8D2S - chains A and B of the 3 polymer chains in the assembly; structure by electron microscopy, 2.90 A resolution.

== Chain A ==
Protein: Sodium-dependent lysophosphatidylcholine symporter 1-B
Source organism: Danio rerio
UniProt: Q6DEJ6 (NLS1B_DANRE); residues 22-509 here = UniProt positions 22-509
Chain sequence (508 residues; each row starts with the number of its first residue):
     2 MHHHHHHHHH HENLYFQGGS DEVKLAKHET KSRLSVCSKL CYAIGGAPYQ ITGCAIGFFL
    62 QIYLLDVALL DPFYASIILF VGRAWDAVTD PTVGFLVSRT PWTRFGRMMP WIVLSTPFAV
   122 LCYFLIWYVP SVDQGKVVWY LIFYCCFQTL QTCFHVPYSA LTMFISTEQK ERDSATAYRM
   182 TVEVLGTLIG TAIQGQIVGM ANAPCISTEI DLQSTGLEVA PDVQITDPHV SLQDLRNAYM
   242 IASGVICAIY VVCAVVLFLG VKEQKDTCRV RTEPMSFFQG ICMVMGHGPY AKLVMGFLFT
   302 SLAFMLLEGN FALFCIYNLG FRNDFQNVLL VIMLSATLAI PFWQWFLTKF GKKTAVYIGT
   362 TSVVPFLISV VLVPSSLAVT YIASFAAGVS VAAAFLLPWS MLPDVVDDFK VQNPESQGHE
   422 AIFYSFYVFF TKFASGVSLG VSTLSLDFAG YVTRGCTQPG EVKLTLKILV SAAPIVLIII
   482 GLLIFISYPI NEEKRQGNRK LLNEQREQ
Unresolved in the structure: 2-32, 508-509
Differences from the reference sequence: initiating methionine (2); expression tag (3-21); engineered mutation Gln214 (Asn in Q6DEJ6), Gln225 (Asn in Q6DEJ6), Gln509 (Asn in Q6DEJ6)
Metal / ion sites: Na+: Gln51, Glu184 (together with LysoPC(18:3(9Z,12Z,15Z)))
Small-molecule neighbours:
  - LysoPC(18:3(9Z,12Z,15Z)) (ZGS; [(2R)-2-oxidanyl-3-[oxidanyl-[2-(trimethyl-$l4-azanyl)ethoxy]phosphoryl]oxy-propyl] (9Z,12Z,15Z)-octadeca-9,12,15-trienoate), molecule 1: Tyr50, Gln51, Phe59, Arg84, Asp87, Glu184, Phe305, Met306, Leu308, Glu309, Phe312, Ile333, Met334, Leu368, Val371, Ala384, Ala388, Val392, Phe396, Trp400, Tyr425, Tyr428, Val429, Thr432, Lys433, Ser436
  - LysoPC(18:3(9Z,12Z,15Z)) (ZGS), molecule 2: Ser160, Thr177, Arg180, Met181, Glu184, Val185, Thr188, Leu189, Met334, Ala337, Thr338, Ile341, Val392, Ala393, Phe396, Leu397, Trp400, Leu403, Glu421, Tyr425
  - LysoPC(18:3(9Z,12Z,15Z)) (ZGS), molecule 3: Asp174, Met181, Thr182, Val185, Leu335, Thr338, Leu339, Ile341, Pro342, Gln345, Leu397, Trp400, Ser401, Pro404, Val407, Glu421
What the authors report for this chain:
  - binding site for LysoPC(18:3(9Z,12Z,15Z)): Arg84, Asp87, His156, Ser160, Asp174, Arg180, Glu184, Gln345, Glu421, Lys433

== Chain B ==
Protein: FAB light chain
Source organism: Mus musculus
Notes: antibody fragment or engineered binder
Chain sequence (201 residues; numbered 1 to 201; the number before each row is that of its first residue):
     1 ALDINSPEAE KNAKGARARI TCNAGNQVGS AVAWFNQRPG DPASLLTYWA ATEKGVAGKQ
    61 SAQGASTKFS MSSAGPEAPS LSSYWCLLFE KGAFSFGGSK LNPREGAGPQ ASILPPSADL
   121 NTSGGAAVVC FLPNWYGNIT VQWKTEAPQS QANMSWPGQA GANAAYAMAA VLAITKGDYG
   181 PGSFTCNASN RGTGPFAMSL N
Cystine bridges: Cys22-Cys86, Cys130-Cys186

== How chain A and chain B interact ==
Contacting residue pairs (21):
  Leu70(A) with Trp49(B), hydrophobic
  Asp134(A) with Ala51(B); Thr52(B); Glu53(B), hydrogen bond (backbone-backbone)
  Gln135(A) with Glu53(B); Gly55(B)
  Pro205(A) with Gln27(B)
  Cys206(A) with Glu90(B)
  Ile207(A) with Ala31(B), hydrophobic; Trp49(B), hydrophobic; Phe89(B); Glu90(B)
  Ser208(A) with Glu90(B), hydrogen bond (backbone-backbone); Lys91(B); Gly92(B), hydrogen bond (backbone-backbone)
  Thr209(A) with Gly92(B)
  Glu210(A) with Phe94(B)
  His230(A) with Gln27(B), hydrogen bond
  Leu233(A) with Gly29(B); Ser30(B)
  Thr454(A) with Trp49(B)
Other interface residues (no listed pair), chain A (15 interface residues in all): Val133, Leu213, Ser232
Other interface residues (no listed pair), chain B (15 interface residues in all): Ala93

== Overview ==
The chain A/chain B interface involves 15 residues from each chain, with 4 hydrogen bonds. Polar contacts
include His230(A)-Gln27(B), Asp134(A)-Glu53(B) and Ser208(A)-Glu90(B). Ligands of chain A: 3 copies of
LysoPC(18:3(9Z,12Z,15Z)). Gln51(A) and Glu184(A) coordinate Na+. The paper reports a binding site for
LysoPC(18:3(9Z,12Z,15Z)) at Arg84(A), Asp87(A) and His156(A) among others.
Chain A is Sodium-dependent lysophosphatidylcholine symporter 1-B (Danio rerio) and chain B is FAB light chain
(Mus musculus); the structure, Zebrafish MFSD2A isoform B in inward open ligand bound conformation, was
determined by electron microscopy (same publication as 8D2T, 8D2U, 8D2V, 8D2W and 8D2X).
